PDB entry 3HRZ | X-ray diffraction, 2.20 A resolution | chains A and D of the 4 polymer chains in the assembly

# Chain A
Molecule: Cobra venom factor
From: Naja kaouthia
UniProtKB: Q91132 (CO3_NAJKA); residues 1-627 here correspond to UniProt positions 23-649 (UniProt number = residue number + 22)
Amino-acid sequence (627 residues; row label = number of the first residue in the row):
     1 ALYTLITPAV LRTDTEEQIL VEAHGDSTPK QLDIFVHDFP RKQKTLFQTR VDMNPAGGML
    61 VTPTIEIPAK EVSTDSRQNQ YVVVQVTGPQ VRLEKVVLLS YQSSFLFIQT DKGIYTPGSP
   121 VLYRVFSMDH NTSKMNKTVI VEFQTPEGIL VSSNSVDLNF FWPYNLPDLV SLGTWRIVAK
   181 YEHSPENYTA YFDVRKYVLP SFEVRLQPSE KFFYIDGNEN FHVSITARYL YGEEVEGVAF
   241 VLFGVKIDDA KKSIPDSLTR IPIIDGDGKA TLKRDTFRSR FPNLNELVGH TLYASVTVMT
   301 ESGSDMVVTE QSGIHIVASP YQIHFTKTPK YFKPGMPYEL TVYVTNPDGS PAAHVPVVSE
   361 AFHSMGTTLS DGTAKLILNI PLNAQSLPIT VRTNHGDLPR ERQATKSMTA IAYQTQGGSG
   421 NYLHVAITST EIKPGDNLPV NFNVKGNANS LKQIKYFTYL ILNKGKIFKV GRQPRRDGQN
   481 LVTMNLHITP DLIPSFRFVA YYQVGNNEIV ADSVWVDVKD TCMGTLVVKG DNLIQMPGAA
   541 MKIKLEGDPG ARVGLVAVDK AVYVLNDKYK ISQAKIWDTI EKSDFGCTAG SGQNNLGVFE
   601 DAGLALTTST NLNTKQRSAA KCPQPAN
Disordered / not traced: 76-78, 131-137, 625-627
Cystine bridges: C587-C622
Covalent attachments: N-acetylglucosamine (NAG) linked to N187
Metal / ion sites: K+: F240, S295, T297 (shared with 1 residue of chain C); Mg2+: P494, D517, V518, D520

# Chain D
Molecule: Complement factor B
From: Homo sapiens
Notes: EC 3.4.21.47
UniProtKB: P00751 (CFAB_HUMAN); residues 1-739 here correspond to UniProt positions 26-764 (UniProt number = residue number + 25)
Amino-acid sequence (741 residues; numbered 1 to 741; the number before each row is that of its first residue):
     1 TPWSLARPQG SCSLEGVEIK GGSFRLLQEG QALEYVCPSG FYPYPVQTRT CRSTGSWSTL
    61 KTQDQKTVRK AECRAIHCPR PHDFENGEYW PRSPYYNVSD EISFHCYDGY TLRGSANRTC
   121 QVNGRWSGQT AICDNGAGYC SNPGIPIGTR KVGSQYRLED SVTYHCSRGL TLRGSQRRTC
   181 QEGGSWSGTE PSCQDSFMYD TPQEVAEAFL SSLTETIEGV DAEDGHGPGE QQKRKIVLDP
   241 SGSMNIYLVL DGSGSIGASD FTGAKKCLVN LIEKVASYGV KPRYGLVTYA TYPKIWVKVS
   301 EADSSNADWV TKQLNEINYE DHKLKSGTNT KKALQAVYSM MSWPDDVPPE GWNRTRHVII
   361 LMTDGLHNMG GDPITVIDEI RDLLYIGKDR KNPREDYLDV YVFGVGPLVN QVNINALASK
   421 KDNEQHVFKV KDMENLEDVF YQMIDESQSL SLCGMVWEHR KGTDYHKQPW QAKISVIRPS
   481 KGHESCMGAV VSEYFVLTAA HCFTVDDKEH SIKVSVGGEK RDLEIEVVLF HPNYNINGKK
   541 EAGIPEFYDY DVALIKLKNK LKYGQTIRPI CLPCTEGTTR ALRLPPTTTC QQQKEELLPA
   601 QDIKALFVSE EEKKLTRKEV YIKNGDKKGS CERDAQYAPG YDKVKDISEV VTPRFLCTGG
   661 VSPYADPNTC RGDSGGPLIV HKRSRFIQVG VISWGVVDVC KNQKRQKQVP AHARDFHINL
   721 FQVLPWLKEK LQDEDLGFLA A
Disordered / not traced: 1-10, 217-232, 345-346, 460-462, 480-484, 505-509, 701-706, 741
Differences from the reference sequence: engineered mutation G254 (Asp279 in P00751), D260 (Asn285 in P00751); insertion (740-741)
Cystine bridges: C12-C51, C37-C73, C78-C120, C106-C133, C140-C180, C166-C193, C453-C571, C486-C502, C574-C590, C631-C657, C670-C700
Covalent attachments: N-acetylglucosamine (NAG) linked to N97, N117
Metal / ion sites: Mg2+: S253, S255, T328 (shared with 1 residue of chain C)
Reported in the primary citation:
  - Mg2+ coordination: S253, S255, T328
  - conformationally variable residues (loop rearrangement): S255, D364
  - contacts within the chain: E207-R234 (hydrogen bond), R234-E446 (hydrogen bond)
  - mutagenesis - D254G/N260D: increased stability in response to pro-convertase (citing earlier work)

# How chain A and chain D interact
Residue-residue contacts (10; chain A residue first):
  L122(A) - Y110(D)
  R124(A) - D108(D)  salt bridge
  F160(A) - G109(D)
  F161(A) - G109(D)
  W162(A) - N135(D)
  P163(A) - Y110(D)
  P163(A) - N135(D)
  N165(A) - N135(D)
  P167(A) - Q155(D)
  D168(A) - Q155(D)
Also at the interface, not in a pair above, chain A (11 interface residues in all): P120, G538
Also at the interface, not in a pair above, chain D (9 interface residues in all): R92, Y107, G136, A137

# Summary
11 residues of chain A and 9 residues of chain D are in contact, with 1 salt bridge. Its one salt-bridged
contact is R124(A)-D108(D). N-acetylglucosamine is covalently linked to N187(A). The paper reports that
D254G/N260D of chain D increase stability in response to pro-convertase; Mg2+ coordination by S253(D), S255(D)
and T328(D).
Here chain A is Cobra venom factor (Naja kaouthia) and chain D is Complement factor B (Homo sapiens). Entry
3HRZ (Cobra Venom Factor (CVF) in complex with human factor B) was determined by X-ray diffraction together
with 3HS0 from the same study.
